PDB entry 4Q0W | X-ray diffraction, 2.10 A resolution | chains B and C of the 4 polymer chains in the assembly

Chain B:
Molecule: DNA repair protein RAD2
Organism: Saccharomyces cerevisiae
Notes: EC 3.1.-.-; fragment: Rad2
UniProt: P07276 (RAD2_YEAST); the construct lacks a stretch of the UniProt sequence and is renumbered around it, so the offset changes along the chain: 2-93 = UniProt 2-93; 714-731 = UniProt 94-111; 732-986 = UniProt 732-986
Amino-acid sequence (365 residues; numbered 2 to 986; 620 numbers in that range are skipped by the numbering (no residue carries them; nothing is unmodelled there); the number before each row is that of its first residue):
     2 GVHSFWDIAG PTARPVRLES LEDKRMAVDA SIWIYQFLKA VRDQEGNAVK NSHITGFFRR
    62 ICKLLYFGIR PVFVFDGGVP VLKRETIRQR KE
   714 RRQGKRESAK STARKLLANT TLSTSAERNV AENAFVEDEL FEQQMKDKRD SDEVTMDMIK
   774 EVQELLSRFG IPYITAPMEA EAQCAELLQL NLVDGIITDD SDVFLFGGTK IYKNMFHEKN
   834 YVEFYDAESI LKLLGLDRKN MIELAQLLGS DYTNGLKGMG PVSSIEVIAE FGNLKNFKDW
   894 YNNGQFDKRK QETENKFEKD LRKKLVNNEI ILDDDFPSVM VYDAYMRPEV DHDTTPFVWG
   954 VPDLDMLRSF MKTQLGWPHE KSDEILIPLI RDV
Not modelled in the structure: 40-49, 714-760, 899-904, 986
Bound ions: Ca2+: Glu794, Asp813, Asp815; K+: Leu869, Met872
Reported in the primary citation:
  - binding site for the 18-nt DNA strand: Arg61, His830, Gly871, Gly873, Val875, Ser876
  - binding site for the 18-nt DNA strand (chain C): Trp7, Gln37, Lys826, Lys909 to Asn921
  - catalytic residues: Asp30, Asp77, Glu792, Glu794, Asp813, Asp815, Asp864
  - mutagenesis - Y36A, K916A: unchanged catalytic activity
  - mutagenesis - Q37A, R60A, R61A, K909A, K909A/K916A: decreased catalytic activity
  - mutagenesis - N920A: increased catalytic activity

Chain C:
Molecule: 18-nt DNA strand
Sequence (18 nucleotides; each row starts with the number of its first residue; numbers below 1 keep their minus sign (DT-1 is residue -1)):
    -1 TTTGATCCGT CCACCTTT
Not modelled in the structure: -1 to 0

How chain B and chain C interact:
Residue-residue contacts (14; chain B residue first):
  Gln37(B) with DT15(C), hydrogen bond to the base
  Phe38(B) with DT16(C), phosphate contact
  Arg61(B) with DT15(C), hydrogen bond to the phosphate; DT16(C), hydrogen bond to the phosphate
  Lys870(B) with DC9(C), phosphate contact
  Gly871(B) with DT8(C), sugar contact; DC9(C), hydrogen bond to the phosphate
  Met872(B) with DC9(C), phosphate contact
  Gly873(B) with DT8(C), hydrogen bond to the phosphate
  Pro874(B) with DT8(C), phosphate contact
  Val875(B) with DG7(C), sugar contact; DT8(C), hydrogen bond to the phosphate
  Ser876(B) with DG7(C), phosphate contact; DT8(C), hydrogen bond to the phosphate
Other interface residues (no listed pair), chain B (13 interface residues in all): Phe829, Leu869, Lys917

Summary:
Chain B and chain C form an interface of 13 and 5 residues respectively, with 7 hydrogen bonds. Polar pairs
include Gln37(B)-DT15(C), Arg61(B)-DT15(C) and Arg61(B)-DT16(C). From the paper: catalytic residues Asp30(B),
Asp77(B) and Glu792(B) among others; Q37A, R60A and R61A of chain B, among others, reduce catalytic activity;
8 substitutions were tested in all.
Chain B is DNA repair protein RAD2 (Saccharomyces cerevisiae) and chain C is an 18-nt DNA strand; the
structure, he catalytic core of Rad2 in complex with DNA substrate (complex II), was determined by X-ray
diffraction together with 4Q0R, 4Q0Z and 4Q10 from the same study.
